Entry 8A7P (electron microscopy, 3.40 A resolution); this record covers chains C and E of the 6 polymer chains in the assembly.

Chain C (and E):
Protein: Beta-2-microglobulin form pI 5.3
From: Homo sapiens
Notes: engineered mutation(s): deltaN6, K6M; chain E of this document is another copy of the same molecule, construct and numbering; everything in this record applies to it too
Reference sequence: P61769 (B2MG_HUMAN); residues 7-99 here correspond to UniProt positions 27-119 (UniProt number = residue number + 20)
Chain sequence (94 residues; row label = number of the first residue in the row):
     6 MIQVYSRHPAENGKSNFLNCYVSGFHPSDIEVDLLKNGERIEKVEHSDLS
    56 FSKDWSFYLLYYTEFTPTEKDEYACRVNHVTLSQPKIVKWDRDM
Unresolved in the structure: 93-99
Sequence notes: initiating methionine (6)
Disulfide bonds: Cys25-Cys80
Curated features (UniProtKB/Swiss-Prot):
  - glycosylation (N-linked (Glc) (glycation) lysine): Lys19, Lys41, Lys48, Lys58, Lys91, Lys94

How chain C and chain E interact:
Pairs across the interface - 208 pairs, chain C then chain E:
  Met6(C) - Met6(E)
  Met6(C) - Ile7(E)  hydrogen bond (backbone-backbone)
  Met6(C) - Glu44(E)  hydrogen bond (backbone-side chain)
  Ile7(C) - Ile7(E)
  Ile7(C) - Glu44(E)
  Gln8(C) - Ile7(E)  hydrogen bond (backbone-backbone)
  Gln8(C) - Gln8(E)
  Gln8(C) - Val9(E)  hydrogen bond (backbone-backbone)
  Val9(C) - Val9(E)
  Val9(C) - Asn42(E)
  Tyr10(C) - Val9(E)  hydrogen bond (backbone-backbone)
  Tyr10(C) - Tyr10(E)  hydrophobic
  Tyr10(C) - Ser11(E)  hydrogen bond (backbone-backbone)
  Ser11(C) - Ser11(E)
  Arg12(C) - Ser11(E)  hydrogen bond (backbone-backbone)
  Arg12(C) - Arg12(E)
  Arg12(C) - His13(E)  hydrogen bond (backbone-backbone)
  His13(C) - His13(E)  hydrogen bond
  Pro14(C) - His13(E)
  Pro14(C) - Pro14(E)
  Ala15(C) - Pro14(E)  hydrogen bond (backbone-backbone)
  Ala15(C) - Ala15(E)
  Ala15(C) - Glu16(E)  hydrogen bond (backbone-backbone)
  Glu16(C) - Glu16(E)
  Asn17(C) - Glu16(E)  hydrogen bond (backbone-backbone)
  Asn17(C) - Asn17(E)  hydrogen bond
  Asn17(C) - Gly18(E)  hydrogen bond (backbone-backbone)
  Gly18(C) - Gly18(E)  hydrogen bond (backbone-backbone)
  Gly18(C) - Lys19(E)  hydrogen bond (backbone-backbone)
  Lys19(C) - Gly18(E)
  Lys19(C) - Lys19(E)  hydrogen bond (backbone-backbone)
  Lys19(C) - Ser20(E)  hydrogen bond (backbone-backbone)
  Lys19(C) - Asp34(E)
  Ser20(C) - Ser20(E)
  Ser20(C) - Asn21(E)
  Asn21(C) - Ser20(E)  hydrogen bond (backbone-backbone)
  Asn21(C) - Asn21(E)  hydrogen bond (backbone-backbone)
  Phe22(C) - Asn21(E)  hydrogen bond (backbone-backbone)
  Phe22(C) - Phe22(E)
  Phe22(C) - Leu23(E)  hydrogen bond (backbone-backbone)
  Leu23(C) - Leu23(E)  hydrogen bond (backbone-backbone)
  Leu23(C) - Asn24(E)
  Asn24(C) - Asn21(E)  hydrogen bond (side chain-backbone)
  Asn24(C) - Phe22(E)
  Asn24(C) - Leu23(E)  hydrogen bond (side chain-backbone)
  Asn24(C) - Asn24(E)  hydrogen bond (side chain-backbone)
  Cys25(C) - Asn24(E)  hydrogen bond (backbone-backbone)
  Cys25(C) - Cys25(E)
  Cys25(C) - Cys80(E)  hydrophobic
  Tyr26(C) - Cys25(E)  hydrogen bond (backbone-backbone)
  Tyr26(C) - Tyr26(E)  hydrophobic
  Tyr26(C) - Val27(E)  hydrogen bond (backbone-backbone)
  Val27(C) - Val27(E)
  Ser28(C) - Val27(E)  hydrogen bond (backbone-backbone)
  Ser28(C) - Ser28(E)
  Ser28(C) - His31(E)  hydrogen bond (backbone-side chain)
  Gly29(C) - Gly29(E)
  Phe30(C) - Gly29(E)  hydrogen bond (backbone-backbone)
  Phe30(C) - Phe30(E)  hydrophobic
  Phe30(C) - His31(E)  hydrogen bond (backbone-backbone)
  Phe30(C) - Pro32(E)
  His31(C) - His31(E)
  Pro32(C) - Pro32(E)
  Pro32(C) - Ser33(E)  hydrogen bond (backbone-backbone)
  Pro32(C) - Ile35(E)
  Ser33(C) - Ser33(E)
  Asp34(C) - Ser33(E)  hydrogen bond (backbone-backbone)
  Asp34(C) - Asp34(E)  hydrogen bond (backbone-backbone)
  Ile35(C) - Asp34(E)  hydrogen bond (backbone-backbone)
  Ile35(C) - Ile35(E)
  Ile35(C) - Glu36(E)  hydrogen bond (backbone-backbone)
  Glu36(C) - Glu36(E)
  Val37(C) - Glu36(E)  hydrogen bond (backbone-backbone)
  Val37(C) - Val37(E)
  Val37(C) - Asp38(E)  hydrogen bond (backbone-backbone)
  Asp38(C) - Asp38(E)
  Leu39(C) - Asp38(E)  hydrogen bond (backbone-backbone)
  Leu39(C) - Leu39(E)
  Leu39(C) - Leu40(E)  hydrogen bond (backbone-backbone)
  Leu40(C) - Leu40(E)  hydrogen bond (backbone-backbone)
  Leu40(C) - Lys41(E)
  Lys41(C) - Lys41(E)  hydrogen bond (backbone-backbone)
  Lys41(C) - Asn42(E)  hydrogen bond (backbone-backbone)
  Asn42(C) - Asn42(E)  hydrogen bond
  Gly43(C) - Asn42(E)  hydrogen bond (backbone-backbone)
  Gly43(C) - Gly43(E)
  Gly43(C) - Glu44(E)  hydrogen bond (backbone-backbone)
  Glu44(C) - Glu44(E)
  Arg45(C) - Glu44(E)  hydrogen bond (backbone-backbone)
  Arg45(C) - Arg45(E)
  Ile46(C) - Arg45(E)  hydrogen bond (backbone-backbone)
  Ile46(C) - Ile46(E)
  Ile46(C) - Glu47(E)  hydrogen bond (backbone-backbone)
  Glu47(C) - Glu47(E)
  Glu47(C) - Lys48(E)  hydrogen bond (backbone-backbone)
  Lys48(C) - Lys48(E)
  Val49(C) - Lys48(E)  hydrogen bond (backbone-backbone)
  Val49(C) - Val49(E)
  Val49(C) - Glu50(E)  hydrogen bond (backbone-backbone)
  Glu50(C) - Glu50(E)
  His51(C) - Glu50(E)  hydrogen bond (backbone-backbone)
  His51(C) - His51(E)
  Ser52(C) - Leu39(E)
  Ser52(C) - His51(E)  hydrogen bond (backbone-backbone)
  Ser52(C) - Ser52(E)
  Ser52(C) - Asp53(E)  hydrogen bond (backbone-backbone)
  Asp53(C) - Asp53(E)
  Leu54(C) - Val37(E)
  Leu54(C) - Asp38(E)
  Leu54(C) - Leu39(E)  hydrophobic
  Leu54(C) - Asp53(E)  hydrogen bond (backbone-backbone)
  Ser55(C) - Asp53(E)  hydrogen bond
  Ser55(C) - Ser55(E)
  Phe56(C) - Ile35(E)  hydrophobic
  Phe56(C) - Ser55(E)  hydrogen bond (backbone-backbone)
  Phe56(C) - Phe56(E)  hydrophobic
  Ser57(C) - Ser55(E)
  Ser57(C) - Phe56(E)  hydrogen bond (backbone-backbone)
  Ser57(C) - Ser57(E)
  Lys58(C) - Ser57(E)
  Lys58(C) - Lys58(E)  hydrogen bond (backbone-backbone)
  Lys58(C) - Asp59(E)  hydrogen bond (backbone-backbone)
  Asp59(C) - Lys58(E)
  Asp59(C) - Asp59(E)  hydrogen bond (side chain-backbone)
  Trp60(C) - Phe30(E)  hydrophobic
  Trp60(C) - Pro32(E)  hydrophobic
  Trp60(C) - Phe56(E)  hydrophobic
  Trp60(C) - Ser57(E)
  Trp60(C) - Asp59(E)  hydrogen bond (backbone-backbone)
  Trp60(C) - Trp60(E)
  Trp60(C) - Ser61(E)  hydrogen bond (backbone-backbone)
  Ser61(C) - Phe30(E)
  Ser61(C) - Ser61(E)
  Phe62(C) - Ser28(E)
  Phe62(C) - Gly29(E)
  Phe62(C) - Phe30(E)
  Phe62(C) - Ser61(E)  hydrogen bond (backbone-backbone)
  Phe62(C) - Phe62(E)
  Tyr63(C) - Phe62(E)  hydrogen bond (backbone-backbone)
  Tyr63(C) - Tyr63(E)  hydrophobic
  Tyr63(C) - Leu64(E)  hydrogen bond (backbone-backbone)
  Leu64(C) - Leu64(E)
  Leu64(C) - Tyr66(E)  hydrophobic
  Leu65(C) - Leu64(E)  hydrogen bond (backbone-backbone)
  Leu65(C) - Leu65(E)  hydrophobic
  Leu65(C) - Tyr66(E)  hydrogen bond (backbone-backbone)
  Leu65(C) - Thr68(E)  hydrogen bond (backbone-side chain)
  Leu65(C) - Phe70(E)  hydrophobic
  Tyr66(C) - Tyr66(E)  hydrophobic
  Tyr67(C) - Tyr66(E)  hydrogen bond (backbone-backbone)
  Tyr67(C) - Tyr67(E)
  Thr68(C) - Tyr67(E)
  Thr68(C) - Thr68(E)
  Thr68(C) - Glu69(E)  hydrogen bond (backbone-backbone)
  Glu69(C) - Glu69(E)
  Phe70(C) - Glu69(E)  hydrogen bond (backbone-backbone)
  Phe70(C) - Phe70(E)  hydrophobic
  Phe70(C) - Thr71(E)  hydrogen bond (backbone-backbone)
  Phe70(C) - Pro72(E)
  Thr71(C) - Thr71(E)
  Pro72(C) - Pro72(E)
  Pro72(C) - Thr73(E)  hydrogen bond (backbone-backbone)
  Thr73(C) - Thr73(E)
  Glu74(C) - Thr73(E)  hydrogen bond (backbone-backbone)
  Glu74(C) - Glu74(E)
  Glu74(C) - Lys75(E)  hydrogen bond (backbone-backbone)
  Glu74(C) - Asp76(E)
  Lys75(C) - Lys75(E)
  Asp76(C) - Lys75(E)
  Asp76(C) - Asp76(E)  hydrogen bond (backbone-side chain)
  Asp76(C) - Glu77(E)  hydrogen bond (backbone-backbone)
  Glu77(C) - Glu77(E)
  Tyr78(C) - Tyr26(E)
  Tyr78(C) - Glu77(E)  hydrogen bond (backbone-backbone)
  Tyr78(C) - Tyr78(E)  hydrophobic
  Tyr78(C) - Ala79(E)  hydrogen bond (backbone-backbone)
  Tyr78(C) - Cys80(E)
  Ala79(C) - Ala79(E)
  Cys80(C) - Cys80(E)
  Cys80(C) - Arg81(E)  hydrogen bond (backbone-backbone)
  Arg81(C) - Arg81(E)
  Val82(C) - Leu23(E)  hydrophobic
  Val82(C) - Arg81(E)  hydrogen bond (backbone-backbone)
  Val82(C) - Val82(E)
  Val82(C) - Asn83(E)  hydrogen bond (backbone-backbone)
  Asn83(C) - Asn83(E)
  His84(C) - Asn83(E)  hydrogen bond (backbone-backbone)
  His84(C) - His84(E)
  Val85(C) - His84(E)
  Val85(C) - Val85(E)
  Val85(C) - Thr86(E)  hydrogen bond (backbone-backbone)
  Thr86(C) - Thr86(E)
  Leu87(C) - Thr86(E)  hydrogen bond (backbone-backbone)
  Leu87(C) - Leu87(E)  hydrophobic
  Leu87(C) - Ser88(E)  hydrogen bond (backbone-backbone)
  Ser88(C) - Ser88(E)
  Gln89(C) - Ala15(E)
  Gln89(C) - Glu16(E)
  Gln89(C) - Asn17(E)
  Gln89(C) - Ser88(E)  hydrogen bond (backbone-backbone)
  Gln89(C) - Gln89(E)
  Gln89(C) - Pro90(E)
  Pro90(C) - Pro90(E)
  Lys91(C) - Pro14(E)
  Lys91(C) - Pro90(E)  hydrogen bond (backbone-backbone)
  Lys91(C) - Lys91(E)
  Lys91(C) - Ile92(E)  hydrogen bond (backbone-backbone)
  Ile92(C) - Ile92(E)
Also at the interface, not in a pair above, chain E (87 interface residues in all): Leu54

In short:
Chain C and chain E each contribute 87 residues to their interface; the contacts include 93 hydrogen bonds.
Polar contacts include Met6(C)-Glu44(E), His13(C)-His13(E) and Asn17(C)-Asn17(E).
Both chains are Beta-2-microglobulin form pI 5.3 (Homo sapiens). Entry 8A7P (beta-2-microglobulin DeltaN6
amyloid fibril form 2PFb) was determined by electron microscopy, deposited together with 8A7O, 8A7Q and 8A7T.
